PDB entry 8DG9 | electron microscopy, 2.24 A resolution | chains B and F of the 9 polymer chains in the assembly

Chain B:
Molecule: Fusion glycoprotein F0
From: Respiratory syncytial virus A2
Chain sequence (569 residues; row label = number of the first residue in the row):
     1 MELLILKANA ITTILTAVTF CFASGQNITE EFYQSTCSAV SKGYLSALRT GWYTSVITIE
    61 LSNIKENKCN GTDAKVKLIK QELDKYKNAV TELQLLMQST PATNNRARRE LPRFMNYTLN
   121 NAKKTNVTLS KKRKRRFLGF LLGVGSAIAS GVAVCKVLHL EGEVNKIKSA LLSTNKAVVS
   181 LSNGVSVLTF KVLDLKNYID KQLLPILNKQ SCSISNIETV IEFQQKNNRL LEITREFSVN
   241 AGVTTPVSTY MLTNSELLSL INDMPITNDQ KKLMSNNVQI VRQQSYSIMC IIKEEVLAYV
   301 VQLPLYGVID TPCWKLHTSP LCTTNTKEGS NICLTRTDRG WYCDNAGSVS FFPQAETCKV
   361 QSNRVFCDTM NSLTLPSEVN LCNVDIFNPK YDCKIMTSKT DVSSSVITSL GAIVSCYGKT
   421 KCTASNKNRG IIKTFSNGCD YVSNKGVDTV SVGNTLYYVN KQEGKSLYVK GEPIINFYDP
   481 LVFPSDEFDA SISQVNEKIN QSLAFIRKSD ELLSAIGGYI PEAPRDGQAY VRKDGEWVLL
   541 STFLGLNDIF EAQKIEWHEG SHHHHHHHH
Not modelled in the structure: 1-25, 66-72, 98-136, 208-211, 514-569
Cystine bridges: Cys37-Cys439, Cys313-Cys343, Cys322-Cys333, Cys358-Cys367, Cys382-Cys393, Cys416-Cys422
Covalent attachments: N-acetylglucosamine (NAG) linked to Asn27, Asn500

Chain F:
Molecule: mAb MxR Heavy Chain, VH region
From: Homo sapiens
Chain sequence (120 residues; row label = number of the first residue in the row; a row labelled like 82A-82C holds insertion residues (82A, then the next letters in order)):
     1 EVQVVESGGG LVKPGGSLRL SCAASGFPFS SYKMDWVRQA PGKGLEWVSS IS
   52A A
    53 SGSYINYADS VKGRFTISRD NAKNSLYLQM
82A-82C KSL
    83 RADDTAVYFC ARDGGREL
100A-100C SPF
   101 EKWGQGILVT VSS
Cystine bridges: Cys22-Cys92

Chain B / chain F interface:
Pairs across the interface (32):
  Gln26(B) - Ser53(F)
  Leu45(B) - Ser53(F)
  Leu45(B) - Ser55(F)
  Pro265(B) - Leu100(F)
  Thr267(B) - Glu99(F)  hydrogen bond
  Thr267(B) - Leu100(F)
  Asn268(B) - Asn58(F)
  Asp269(B) - Tyr56(F)
  Asp269(B) - Asn58(F)  hydrogen bond
  Asp269(B) - Glu99(F)
  Gln270(B) - Glu99(F)
  Lys272(B) - Asn58(F)
  Leu273(B) - Tyr56(F)
  Tyr306(B) - Glu99(F)
  Gly307(B) - Arg98(F)
  Gly307(B) - Glu99(F)  hydrogen bond (backbone-backbone)
  Ile309(B) - Tyr56(F)  hydrophobic
  Asp310(B) - Ser52(F)  hydrogen bond
  Asp310(B) - Ala52A(F)
  Asp310(B) - Ser53(F)  hydrogen bond (backbone-side chain)
  Asp310(B) - Gly54(F)  hydrogen bond (side chain-backbone)
  Asp310(B) - Ser55(F)  hydrogen bond
  Pro312(B) - Ser30(F)
  Asp344(B) - Ser31(F)
  Asn345(B) - Ser31(F)
  Ala346(B) - Ser31(F)  hydrogen bond (backbone-side chain)
  Ala346(B) - Tyr32(F)
  Ala346(B) - Gly96(F)
  Gly347(B) - Pro28(F)
  Gly347(B) - Tyr32(F)
  Arg364(B) - Ser55(F)
  Arg364(B) - Tyr56(F)  hydrogen bond
Interface residues without a listed pair, chain B (22 interface residues in all): Ile266, Val308, Thr311
Interface residues without a listed pair, chain F (17 interface residues in all): Lys33, Gly97

Summary:
The interface between chain B and chain F involves 22 residues on one side and 17 on the other; the contacts
include 9 hydrogen bonds. Among the polar pairs are Thr267(B)-Glu99(F), Asp269(B)-Asn58(F) and
Asp310(B)-Ser52(F). N-acetylglucosamine is covalently linked to Asn27(B) and Asn500(B).
Chain B is Fusion glycoprotein F0 (Respiratory syncytial virus A2) and chain F is mAb MxR Heavy Chain, VH
region (Homo sapiens); the structure, Cryo-EM Structure of RSV prefusion F trimer in complex with three MxR
Fabs, was determined by electron microscopy.
